Entry 6HTB (X-ray diffraction, 2.70 A resolution); this record covers chains I and Y of the 28 polymer chains in the assembly.

# Chain I
Protein: Proteasome subunit beta type-3
Source organism: Saccharomyces cerevisiae (strain ATCC 204508 / S288c)
Notes: EC 3.4.25.1
UniProtKB: P25451 (PSB3_YEAST); residues 0-204 here correspond to UniProt positions 1-205 (UniProt number = residue number + 1)
Sequence (205 residues; row label = number of the first residue in the row; numbering starts at 0):
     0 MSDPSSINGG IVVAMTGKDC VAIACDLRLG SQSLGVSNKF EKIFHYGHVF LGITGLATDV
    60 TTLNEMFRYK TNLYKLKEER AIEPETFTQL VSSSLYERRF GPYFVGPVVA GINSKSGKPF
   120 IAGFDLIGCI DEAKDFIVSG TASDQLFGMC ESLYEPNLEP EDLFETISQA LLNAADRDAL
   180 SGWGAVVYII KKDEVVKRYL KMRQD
Not modelled in the structure: 0
Metal / ion sites: Mg2+ site 1 near Ser-180 (its only coordinating residue here); Mg2+ site 2: Asp-204 (shared with Ala-165(Y), Asp-168(Y), Ser-171(Y) of chain Y)
Swiss-Prot annotation at these positions:
  - modified residue: Ser-30 (Phosphoserine)
  - cross-link: Lys-69 (Glycyl lysine isopeptide (Lys-Gly) (interchain with G-Cter in ubiquitin))

# Chain Y
Protein: Proteasome subunit beta type-5
Source organism: Saccharomyces cerevisiae (strain ATCC 204508 / S288c)
Notes: EC 3.4.25.1
UniProtKB: P30656 (PSB5_YEAST); residues 1-212 here correspond to UniProt positions 76-287 (UniProt number = residue number + 75)
Sequence (212 residues; each row starts with the number of its first residue):
     1 TTTLAFRFQG GIIVAVDSRA TAGNWVASQT VKKVIEINPF LLGTMAGGAA DCQFWETWLG
    61 SQCRLHELRE KERISVAAAS KILSNLVYQY KGAGLSMGTM ICGYTRKEGP TIYYVDSDGT
   121 RLKGDIFCVG SGQTFAYGVL DSNYKWDLSV EDALYLGKRS ILAAAHRDAY SGGSVNLYHV
   181 TEDGWIYHGN HDVGELFWKV KEEEGSFNNV IG
Metal / ion sites: Mg2+: Ala-165, Asp-168, Ser-171 (shared with Asp-204(I) of chain I)

# Interface between chain I and chain Y
Pairs across the interface - 44 pairs, chain I then chain Y:
  Ser-5(I) / Asn-24(Y)
  Arg-27(I) / Ala-169(Y)
  Ser-32(I) / Arg-167(Y)
  Ser-32(I) / Asp-168(Y)
  Ser-32(I) / Ala-169(Y)  hydrogen bond (backbone-backbone)
  Ser-32(I) / Tyr-170(Y)
  Leu-33(I) / Phe-135(Y)  hydrophobic
  Leu-33(I) / Arg-167(Y)
  Gly-34(I) / Arg-167(Y)  hydrogen bond (backbone-side chain)
  Asn-37(I) / Asn-209(Y)
  Asn-37(I) / Val-210(Y)
  Lys-38(I) / Asn-209(Y)  hydrogen bond (side chain-backbone)
  Gln-144(I) / Trp-25(Y)
  Asp-175(I) / Gln-29(Y)  hydrogen bond (backbone-side chain)
  Arg-176(I) / Trp-25(Y)
  Arg-176(I) / Val-26(Y)  hydrogen bond (side chain-backbone)
  Arg-176(I) / Ala-27(Y)  hydrogen bond (side chain-backbone)
  Asp-177(I) / Asn-24(Y)
  Asp-177(I) / Val-26(Y)
  Ala-178(I) / Asn-24(Y)  hydrogen bond (backbone-backbone)
  Ala-178(I) / Val-26(Y)
  Ala-178(I) / Ala-169(Y)
  Ala-178(I) / Tyr-170(Y)  hydrophobic
  Leu-179(I) / Asn-24(Y)
  Leu-179(I) / Ala-169(Y)  hydrophobic
  Leu-179(I) / Tyr-170(Y)
  Trp-182(I) / His-166(Y)  hydrogen bond (side chain-backbone)
  Lys-200(I) / Trp-198(Y)
  Lys-200(I) / Gly-212(Y)  hydrogen bond (side chain-backbone)
  Met-201(I) / Trp-198(Y)
  Arg-202(I) / Gly-173(Y)  hydrogen bond (side chain-backbone)
  Arg-202(I) / Asp-192(Y)  salt bridge
  Arg-202(I) / Val-193(Y)
  Arg-202(I) / Gly-194(Y)
  Gln-203(I) / His-166(Y)  hydrogen bond (backbone-side chain)
  Gln-203(I) / Phe-197(Y)
  Gln-203(I) / Trp-198(Y)
  Gln-203(I) / Val-210(Y)
  Asp-204(I) / Arg-19(Y)  salt bridge
  Asp-204(I) / Ala-165(Y)
  Asp-204(I) / Ser-171(Y)
  Asp-204(I) / Gly-172(Y)
  Asp-204(I) / Gly-173(Y)  hydrogen bond (side chain-backbone)
  Asp-204(I) / Val-193(Y)
Also at the interface, not in a pair above, chain I (22 interface residues in all): Gln-31, Val-35, Thr-140
Also at the interface, not in a pair above, chain Y (27 interface residues in all): Thr-21, Ser-28, Ile-211

# Summary
The interface between chain I and chain Y involves 22 residues on one side and 27 on the other; the contacts
include 12 hydrogen bonds and 2 salt bridges. Polar pairs include Arg-202(I)/Asp-192(Y), Asp-204(I)/Arg-19(Y)
and Gly-34(I)/Arg-167(Y). Asp-204(I), Ala-165(Y), Asp-168(Y) and Ser-171(Y) coordinate Mg2+.
Here chain I is Proteasome subunit beta type-3 and chain Y is Proteasome subunit beta type-5, both from
Saccharomyces cerevisiae (strain ATCC 204508 / S288c). Entry 6HTB (Yeast 20S proteasome with human beta2c
(S171G)) was determined by X-ray diffraction together with 6HTC, 6HTD, 6HTP, 6HTR, 6HUB, 6HUC and 30 further
entries from the same study.
